PDB entry 3MUG | X-ray diffraction, 2.49 A resolution | chains A and B

# Chain A
Protein: Antibody PG16 Light Chain
From: Homo sapiens
Notes: antibody fragment or engineered binder
Chain sequence (216 residues; each row starts with the number of its first residue; note: 4 numbers in that range are skipped by the numbering (no residue carries them; nothing is unmodelled there); a row labelled like 27A-27C holds insertion residues (27A, then the next letters in order)):
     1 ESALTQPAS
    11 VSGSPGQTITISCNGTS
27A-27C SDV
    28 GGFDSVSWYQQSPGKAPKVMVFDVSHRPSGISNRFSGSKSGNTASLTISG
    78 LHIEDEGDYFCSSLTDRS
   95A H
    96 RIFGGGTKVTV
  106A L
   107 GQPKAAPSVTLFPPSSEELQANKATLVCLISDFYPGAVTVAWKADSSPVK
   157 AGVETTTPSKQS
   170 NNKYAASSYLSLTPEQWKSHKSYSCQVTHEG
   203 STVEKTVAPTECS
Unresolved in the structure: 1, 213-215
Modified residues: Glu1 (pyroglutamic acid; PCA)
Disulfide bonds: Cys23-Cys88, Cys134-Cys194
Glycans and other covalent adducts: N-acetylglucosamine (NAG) linked to Asn24

# Chain B
Protein: Antibody PG16 Heavy Chain
From: Homo sapiens
Notes: antibody fragment or engineered binder
Chain sequence (241 residues; row label = number of the first residue in the row; note: 17 numbers in that range are skipped by the numbering (no residue carries them; nothing is unmodelled there); a row labelled like 82A-82C holds insertion residues (82A, then the next letters in order)):
     1 EEQLVESGGGVVQPGGSLRLSCLASGFTFHKYGMHWVRQAPGKGLEWVAL
    51 IS
   52A D
    53 DGMRKYHSDSMWGRVTISRDNSKNTLYLQF
82A-82C SSL
    83 KVEDTAMFFCAREAGGPI
100A-100T WHDDVKYYDFNDGYYNYHYM
   101 DVWGKGTTVTVSSASTKGPSVFPLAPSSKS
   133 TSGGTAALGCLVKDYFPEPVTV
   156 SW
   162 NSGALTSG
   171 VHTFPAVLQS
   182 SGLYSLSSVVTVPSSSLGT
   203 Q
   205 TYICNVNHKPSNTKVDKR
   225 VEPK
   232 SCD
Unresolved in the structure: 233-234
Modified residues: Glu1 (pyroglutamic acid; PCA); Tyr100H (o-sulfo-l-tyrosine; TYS)
Disulfide bonds: Cys22-Cys92, Cys142-Cys208

# How chain A and chain B interact
Contacting residue pairs - 65 pairs, chain A then chain B:
  Ser32(A) - His100R(B)
  Ser34(A) - Tyr100S(B)
  Tyr36(A) - Tyr100S(B)
  Tyr36(A) - Met100T(B)  hydrogen bond (side chain-backbone)
  Tyr36(A) - Trp103(B)
  Gln38(A) - Gln39(B)  hydrogen bond
  Gln38(A) - Phe91(B)
  Ala43(A) - Gly104(B)
  Pro44(A) - Phe91(B)
  Pro44(A) - Trp103(B)
  Val46(A) - Tyr100S(B)  hydrophobic
  Val46(A) - Met100T(B)
  Val46(A) - Asp101(B)
  Phe49(A) - Tyr100S(B)  hydrophobic
  Asp50(A) - Tyr100Q(B)
  Phe87(A) - Gln39(B)
  Phe87(A) - Gly44(B)
  Phe87(A) - Leu45(B)
  Leu91(A) - His100R(B)
  Arg94(A) - Asp61(B)  salt bridge
  His95A(A) - Trp47(B)
  His95A(A) - His59(B)  hydrogen bond (side chain-backbone)
  Arg96(A) - His35(B)
  Arg96(A) - Trp47(B)
  Arg96(A) - Glu95(B)  salt bridge
  Arg96(A) - His100R(B)
  Arg96(A) - Met100T(B)
  Phe98(A) - Leu45(B)
  Phe98(A) - Trp47(B)
  Phe98(A) - Met100T(B)  hydrophobic
  Phe98(A) - Trp103(B)  hydrophobic
  Gly100(A) - Gly44(B)
  Thr116(A) - Ser130(B)
  Phe118(A) - Leu124(B)
  Phe118(A) - Ala125(B)
  Ser121(A) - Phe122(B)
  Ser121(A) - Pro123(B)
  Glu123(A) - Phe122(B)
  Glu123(A) - Pro123(B)
  Glu123(A) - Lys221(B)  salt bridge
  Glu124(A) - Phe122(B)
  Glu124(A) - Lys145(B)
  Lys129(A) - Phe122(B)
  Lys129(A) - Lys145(B)
  Lys129(A) - Asp146(B)
  Thr131(A) - Lys145(B)
  Val133(A) - Leu124(B)  hydrophobic
  Val133(A) - Ser188(B)
  Leu135(A) - Phe174(B)  hydrophobic
  Leu135(A) - Val190(B)  hydrophobic
  Glu160(A) - Val177(B)
  Glu160(A) - Gln179(B)
  Thr162(A) - Pro175(B)
  Thr163(A) - Gly42(B)
  Ser165(A) - His172(B)
  Ser165(A) - Pro175(B)
  Lys166(A) - His172(B)
  Gln167(A) - His172(B)
  Ala174(A) - His172(B)
  Ala174(A) - Phe174(B)  hydrophobic
  Ala175(A) - Phe174(B)
  Ser176(A) - Phe174(B)
  Tyr178(A) - Leu143(B)  hydrophobic
  Tyr178(A) - Leu187(B)
  Tyr178(A) - Ser188(B)  hydrogen bond
Other interface residues (no listed pair), chain A (40 interface residues in all): Ser95, Gly99, Ala127, Ile136, Lys207
Other interface residues (no listed pair), chain B (44 interface residues in all): Val37, Glu46, Leu50, Tyr58, Ser60, Asn100P, Lys105, Lys129, Ala139, Ser180

# Summary
The interface between chain A and chain B involves 40 residues on one side and 44 on the other, with 4
hydrogen bonds and 3 salt bridges. Polar pairs include Arg94(A)-Asp61(B), Arg96(A)-Glu95(B) and
Glu123(A)-Lys221(B). N-acetylglucosamine is covalently linked to Asn24(A).
Here chain A is Antibody PG16 Light Chain and chain B is Antibody PG16 Heavy Chain, both from Homo sapiens.
Entry 3MUG (Crystal structure of human Fab PG16, a broadly reactive and potent HIV-1 neutralizing antibody)
was determined by X-ray diffraction (same publication as 3MUH).
